8RJA - chains B and J of the 6 polymer chains in the assembly; structure by X-ray diffraction, 1.97 A resolution.

# Chain B
Name: Formylmethanofuran dehydrogenase subunit B
From: Candidatus Methanoperedenaceae archaeon GB50
UniProtKB: A0A7R9R4U5 (A0A7R9R4U5_9EURY); residues 1-430 here = UniProt positions 1-430
Amino-acid sequence (430 residues; each row starts with the number of its first residue):
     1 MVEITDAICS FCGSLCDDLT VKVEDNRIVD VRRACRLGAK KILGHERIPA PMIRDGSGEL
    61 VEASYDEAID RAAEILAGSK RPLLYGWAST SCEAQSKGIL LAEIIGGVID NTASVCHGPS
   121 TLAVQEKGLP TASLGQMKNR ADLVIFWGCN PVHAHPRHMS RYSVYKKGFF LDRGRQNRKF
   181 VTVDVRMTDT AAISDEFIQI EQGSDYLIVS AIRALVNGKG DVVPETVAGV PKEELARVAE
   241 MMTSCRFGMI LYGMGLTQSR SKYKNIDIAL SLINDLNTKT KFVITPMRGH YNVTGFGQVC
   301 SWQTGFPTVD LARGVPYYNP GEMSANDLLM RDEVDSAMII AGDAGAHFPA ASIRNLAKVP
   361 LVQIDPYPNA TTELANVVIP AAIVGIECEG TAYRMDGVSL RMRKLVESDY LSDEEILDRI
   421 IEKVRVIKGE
Not modelled in the structure: 1
Ion coordination: 4Fe-4S cluster Fe: Cys9, Cys12, Cys16, Cys35; tungsten ion: Cys116 (together with hydrosulfuric acid, molybdopterin guanosine dinucleotide)
Ligand contacts:
  - hydrosulfuric acid (H2S): Thr112, Cys116, Gly289, His290, Val293
  - molybdopterin guanosine dinucleotide (MGD; 2-amino-5,6-dimercapto-7-methyl-3,7,8a,9-tetrahydro-8-oxa-1,3,9,10-tetraaza-anthracen-4-one guanosine dinucleotide), molecule 1: Phe11, Leu37, Cys116, Trp147, Gly148, Cys149, Asn150, His153, Ala154, His155, Val183, Asp184, Val185, Arg186, Thr188, Ile200, Gln202, Gly203, Asp205, Gly253, Met254, Gly255, Ser259, Gly289, His290
  - molybdopterin guanosine dinucleotide (MGD), molecule 2: Lys41, Ser89, Thr90, Thr112, Val115, Cys116, Met254, Gln258, His290, Tyr291, Ile340, Ala341, Gly342, Asp343, His347, Ile364, Asp365, Pro366, Tyr367, Asn369, Ala381, Ala382, Ile383, Val384, Asp413
  - 4Fe-4S cluster (SF4): Cys9, Phe11, Cys12, Ser14, Leu15, Cys16, Ala34, Cys35, Leu37, Gly38, His155, Pro156, Arg157
From the paper describing this entry:
  - tungsten ion coordination: Cys116

# Chain J
Name: Formylmethanofuran dehydrogenase subunit D
From: Candidatus Methanoperedenaceae archaeon GB50
Notes: EC 1.2.7.12
UniProtKB: A0A7R9R4V6 (A0A7R9R4V6_9EURY); residue numbers follow UniProt; this construct covers 1-126
Amino-acid sequence (126 residues; each row starts with the number of its first residue):
     1 MKRDVNIVTG RTIKQGADIE NKLSREYFEA CARCEVGPED LRALGISEGS NVRISTDFGS
    61 VVVPVALCEG NPTGIVFIPM GPWANAVVNP DTHGCGMPGF KGVPGTIEPT DDTPLDLKSL
   121 MKLYKE
Not modelled in the structure: 1
Ligand contacts:
  - molybdopterin guanosine dinucleotide (MGD; 2-amino-5,6-dimercapto-7-methyl-3,7,8a,9-tetrahydro-8-oxa-1,3,9,10-tetraaza-anthracen-4-one guanosine dinucleotide), molecule 1: Val8, Thr9, Gly10, Arg11, Thr12, Ile13, Gln15, Gly16, Ile19, Met80, Lys101
  - molybdopterin guanosine dinucleotide (MGD), molecule 2: Thr9, Gly10, Arg11, Ile19, Glu20, Lys22, Met80, Ala84, Asn85, Val88, Phe100, Lys101

# Interface between chain B and chain J
Residue-residue contacts (83):
  Phe11(B) with Gly16(J); Ile19(J), hydrophobic
  Arg36(B) with Ala17(J)
  Leu37(B) with Ile13(J); Gly16(J); Ala17(J)
  Lys40(B) with Ala17(J); Asp18(J), salt bridge
  Lys41(B) with Glu20(J), salt bridge
  His45(B) with Asp18(J); Glu20(J); Asn21(J)
  Ser114(B) with Gly96(J); Met97(J)
  Val115(B) with Met97(J); Pro98(J); Phe100(J), hydrophobic
  Cys116(B) with Met97(J)
  Pro119(B) with Met97(J), hydrophobic
  Leu122(B) with Cys95(J), hydrophobic
  His153(B) with Thr12(J); Ile13(J), hydrogen bond (side chain-backbone)
  Pro156(B) with Ile13(J), hydrophobic
  Val185(B) with Pro72(J)
  Arg186(B) with Gly70(J); Asn71(J); Phe77(J)
  Met187(B) with Gly70(J), hydrogen bond (backbone-backbone)
  Gln199(B) with Pro72(J)
  Gln202(B) with Asn6(J); Val8(J); Lys101(J), hydrogen bond (side chain-backbone); Gly102(J)
  Met254(B) with Arg11(J); Lys101(J)
  Thr257(B) with Met97(J)
  Gln258(B) with Met97(J); Phe100(J); Lys101(J), hydrogen bond
  Ser259(B) with Lys101(J)
  Lys262(B) with His93(J); Cys95(J); Met97(J)
  Pro320(B) with Gly94(J); Cys95(J)
  Gly321(B) with Gly94(J); Cys95(J); Gly96(J)
  Ser324(B) with Gly96(J)
  Asn326(B) with Thr92(J)
  Asp327(B) with Thr92(J), hydrogen bond; Gly96(J), hydrogen bond (side chain-backbone)
  Met330(B) with Pro90(J)
  Asp343(B) with Lys22(J), salt bridge
  Gly345(B) with Met121(J)
  Ala346(B) with Lys22(J); Gly81(J); Pro82(J); Asn85(J), hydrogen bond (backbone-side chain)
  His347(B) with Ile19(J); Lys22(J); Met80(J); Asn85(J); Phe100(J)
  Phe348(B) with Asn85(J)
  Pro349(B) with Asn85(J); Val88(J), hydrophobic; Pro90(J), hydrophobic; Pro98(J), hydrophobic
  Ala350(B) with Asn85(J), hydrogen bond (backbone-backbone); Tyr124(J), hydrophobic
  Ala351(B) with Pro90(J), hydrophobic
  Ile353(B) with Tyr124(J), hydrophobic
  Arg354(B) with Tyr124(J)
  Ala357(B) with Tyr124(J)
  Tyr367(B) with Glu20(J)
  Ala370(B) with Leu117(J), hydrophobic; Met121(J)
  Glu373(B) with Lys118(J), salt bridge; Met121(J); Lys125(J)
  Leu374(B) with Met121(J), hydrophobic; Lys125(J)
Other interface residues (no listed pair), chain B (50 interface residues in all): Ala154, Gly255, Tyr263, Lys358, Pro368, Asn369
Other interface residues (no listed pair), chain J (46 interface residues in all): Lys14, Leu23, Tyr27, Glu35, Phe58, Ala86, Asn89, Gly99, Glu126

# Summary
50 residues of chain B face 46 of chain J across their interface; the contacts include 8 hydrogen bonds and 4
salt bridges. Polar contacts include Lys40(B)-Asp18(J), Lys41(B)-Glu20(J) and Asp343(B)-Lys22(J).
Molybdopterin guanosine dinucleotide is bound between chain B and chain J. The paper reports tungsten ion
coordination by Cys116(B).
Chain B is Formylmethanofuran dehydrogenase subunit B and chain J is Formylmethanofuran dehydrogenase subunit
D, both from Candidatus Methanoperedenaceae archaeon GB50; the structure, Crystal structure of the
F420-reducing formylmethanofuran dehydrogenase complex from the ethanotroph Candidatus Ethanoperedens
thermophilum, was determined by X-ray diffraction (same publication as 8RIU).
